PDB entry 3K9F | X-ray diffraction, 2.90 A resolution | chains A and B of the 8 polymer chains in the assembly

== Chain A (and B) ==
Name: DNA topoisomerase 4 subunit A
From: Streptococcus pneumoniae
Notes: EC 5.99.1.-; chain B of this document is another copy of the same molecule, construct and numbering; everything in this record applies to it too
UniProtKB: P72525 (PARC_STRPN); residue numbers follow UniProt; this construct covers 1-488
Sequence (496 residues; each row starts with the number of its first residue):
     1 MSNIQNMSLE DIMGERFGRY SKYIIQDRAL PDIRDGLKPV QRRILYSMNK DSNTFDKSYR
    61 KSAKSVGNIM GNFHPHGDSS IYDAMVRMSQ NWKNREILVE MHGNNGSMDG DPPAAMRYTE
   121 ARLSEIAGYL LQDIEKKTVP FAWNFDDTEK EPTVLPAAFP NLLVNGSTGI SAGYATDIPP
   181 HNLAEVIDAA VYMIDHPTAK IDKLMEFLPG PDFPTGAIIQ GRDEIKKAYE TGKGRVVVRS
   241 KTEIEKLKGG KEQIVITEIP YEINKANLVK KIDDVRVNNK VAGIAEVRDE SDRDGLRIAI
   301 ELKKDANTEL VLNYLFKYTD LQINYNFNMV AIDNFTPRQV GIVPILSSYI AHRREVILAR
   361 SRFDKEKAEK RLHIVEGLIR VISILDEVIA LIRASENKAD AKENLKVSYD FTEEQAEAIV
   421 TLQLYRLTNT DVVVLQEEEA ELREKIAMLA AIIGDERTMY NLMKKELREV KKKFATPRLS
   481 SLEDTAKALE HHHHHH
Not modelled in the structure: 1-2, 484-496
Sequence notes: expression tag (489-496)
Curated features (UniProtKB/Swiss-Prot):
  - active site: Tyr118 (O-(5'-phospho-DNA)-tyrosine intermediate)
  - site: Lys38 (Interaction with DNA), His74 (Interaction with DNA), His76 (Interaction with DNA), Arg87 (Interaction with DNA), Lys93 (Interaction with DNA), Arg117 (Transition state stabilizer)
From the paper describing this entry:
  - binding site for Levofloxacin: Ser79, Arg117
  - binding site for the 15-nt DNA strand: Ile170

== Interface between chain A and chain B ==
Pairs across the interface - 50 pairs, chain A then chain B:
  Ala63(A) with Gly67(B); Met70(B), hydrophobic
  Lys64(A) with Gly67(B); Asn68(B); Asn72(B), hydrogen bond
  Gly67(A) with Ala63(B); Lys64(B)
  Asn68(A) with Lys64(B); Asn68(B)
  Met70(A) with Ala63(B), hydrophobic
  Asn72(A) with Lys64(B), hydrogen bond
  Asp78(A) with Met116(B); Arg117(B)
  Met116(A) with Asp78(B); Met116(B), hydrophobic
  Arg117(A) with Asp78(B)
  Leu385(A) with Arg393(B)
  Asp386(A) with Arg393(B), salt bridge
  Ile389(A) with Arg393(B)
  Ile392(A) with Leu424(B); Thr428(B)
  Arg393(A) with Leu385(B); Asp386(B), salt bridge; Ile389(B); Leu427(B)
  Ser395(A) with Thr428(B)
  Glu396(A) with Thr428(B)
  Asn397(A) with Thr428(B), hydrogen bond (backbone-side chain)
  Lys398(A) with Tyr425(B)
  Ile419(A) with Leu424(B)
  Val420(A) with Leu424(B), hydrogen bond (backbone-backbone); Tyr425(B), hydrogen bond (backbone-backbone)
  Thr421(A) with Gln423(B), hydrogen bond (backbone-side chain)
  Leu422(A) with Gln423(B); Leu424(B), hydrogen bond (backbone-backbone)
  Gln423(A) with Thr421(B), hydrogen bond (side chain-backbone); Leu422(B); Gln423(B)
  Leu424(A) with Ile392(B); Ile419(B); Val420(B), hydrogen bond (backbone-backbone); Leu422(B), hydrogen bond (backbone-backbone); Leu424(B), hydrophobic
  Tyr425(A) with Lys398(B); Val420(B), hydrogen bond (backbone-backbone)
  Leu427(A) with Arg393(B)
  Thr428(A) with Ile392(B); Ser395(B); Glu396(B); Asn397(B), hydrogen bond (side chain-backbone)
Interface residues without a listed pair, chain A (30 interface residues in all): Lys61, Gly71, Gly77
Interface residues without a listed pair, chain B (30 interface residues in all): Lys61, Gly71, Gly77

== Summary ==
The chain A/chain B interface involves 30 residues from each chain, with 12 hydrogen bonds and 2 salt bridges.
Polar pairs include Asp386(A)-Arg393(B), Lys64(A)-Asn72(B) and Asn397(A)-Thr428(B). UniProt lists active-site
residue Tyr118(A) on chain A. The paper reports a binding site for Levofloxacin at Ser79(A) and Arg117(A); a
binding site for the 15-nt DNA strand at Ile170(A).
Chain A and chain B are both DNA topoisomerase 4 subunit A (Streptococcus pneumoniae); the structure, Detailed
structural insight into the quinolone-DNA cleavage complex of type IIA topoisomerases, was determined by X-ray
diffraction together with 3KSA, 3KSB and 3LTN from the same study.
